7VHF - chains E and F of the 7 polymer chains in the assembly; structure by X-ray diffraction, 1.75 A resolution.

Chain E (and F):
Molecule: Shiga toxin 2 B subunit
Source organism: Escherichia coli
Notes: chain F of this document is another copy of the same molecule, construct and numbering; everything in this record applies to it too
Reference sequence: Q7DJJ2 (Q7DJJ2_ECOLX); residues 1-70 here correspond to UniProt positions 20-89 (UniProt number = residue number + 19)
Amino-acid sequence (70 residues; numbered 1 to 70; the number before each row is that of its first residue):
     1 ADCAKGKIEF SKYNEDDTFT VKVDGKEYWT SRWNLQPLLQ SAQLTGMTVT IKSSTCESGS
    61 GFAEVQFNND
Disulfide bonds: C3-C56

How chain E and chain F interact:
Contacting residue pairs (36):
  R32(E) - E15(F)  hydrogen bond (side chain-backbone)
  R32(E) - D17(F)  salt bridge
  N34(E) - Y13(F)  hydrogen bond
  N34(E) - W33(F)
  N34(E) - Q36(F)
  L35(E) - Y13(F)  hydrophobic
  L38(E) - Y13(F)  hydrophobic
  L38(E) - Q36(F)
  L38(E) - P37(F)  hydrophobic
  L38(E) - Q40(F)  hydrogen bond (backbone-side chain)
  S41(E) - Q40(F)
  A42(E) - Q40(F)
  T45(E) - L44(F)
  M47(E) - Q40(F)
  M47(E) - Q43(F)
  M47(E) - L44(F)  hydrophobic
  A63(E) - Y13(F)
  A63(E) - N14(F)
  A63(E) - E15(F)  hydrogen bond (backbone-backbone)
  E64(E) - K12(F)  salt bridge
  E64(E) - Y13(F)
  E64(E) - E15(F)
  V65(E) - K12(F)
  V65(E) - Y13(F)  hydrogen bond (backbone-backbone)
  Q66(E) - F10(F)
  Q66(E) - S11(F)
  Q66(E) - K12(F)
  F67(E) - F10(F)
  F67(E) - S11(F)  hydrogen bond (backbone-backbone)
  F67(E) - Q40(F)
  F67(E) - Q43(F)  hydrogen bond (backbone-side chain)
  N68(E) - E9(F)
  N68(E) - F10(F)
  N68(E) - Q43(F)
  N69(E) - Q43(F)  hydrogen bond (side chain-backbone)
  N69(E) - L44(F)
Interface residues without a listed pair, chain E (19 interface residues in all): P37, K52, S53, S54
Interface residues without a listed pair, chain F (15 interface residues in all): F19

In short:
19 residues of chain E face 15 of chain F across their interface, with 8 hydrogen bonds and 2 salt bridges.
Among the polar pairs are R32(E)-D17(F), E64(E)-K12(F) and R32(E)-E15(F).
Both chains are Shiga toxin 2 B subunit (Escherichia coli). Entry 7VHF (Crystal structure of the STX2a
complexed with RRA peptide) was determined by X-ray diffraction together with 7VHC, 7VHD and 7VHE from the
same study.
